Entry 8W5F (electron microscopy, 3.30 A resolution); this record covers chains L and H of the 4 polymer chains in the assembly.

# Chain L
Molecule: Light chain of Ab6
From: Mus musculus
Chain sequence (110 residues; row label = number of the first residue in the row):
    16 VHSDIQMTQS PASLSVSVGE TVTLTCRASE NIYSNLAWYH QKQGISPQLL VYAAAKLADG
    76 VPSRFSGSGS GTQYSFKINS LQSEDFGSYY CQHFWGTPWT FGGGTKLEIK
Disordered / not traced: 16-19, 123-125
Disulfides: Cys-41/Cys-106

# Chain H
Molecule: Heavy chain of Ab6
From: Mus musculus
Chain sequence (126 residues; each row starts with the number of its first residue):
    17 VHSQVQLQQP GTELVKPGAS VKLSCKASGY TFTSYSVHWV KQRPGQGLEW IGSINPNNDV
    77 AYFNEKFKTK ATLTVDRSSS TAYMQLSSLT FEDSAVYYCA RGGIHYTYDG YYFDYWGQGT
   137 TLTVSS
Disordered / not traced: 17-20, 141-142
Disulfides: Cys-41/Cys-115

# Interface between chain L and chain H
Residue-residue contacts (21):
  Asn-50(L) / Tyr-128(H)
  Tyr-54(L) / Phe-129(H)  hydrogen bond (side chain-backbone)
  Gln-56(L) / Gln-58(H)  hydrogen bond
  Ser-61(L) / Trp-132(H)
  Ser-61(L) / Gly-133(H)
  Pro-62(L) / Trp-132(H)
  Leu-64(L) / Phe-129(H)
  Leu-64(L) / Asp-130(H)
  Tyr-67(L) / Tyr-128(H)
  Asp-74(L) / Tyr-131(H)
  Tyr-105(L) / Leu-64(H)  hydrophobic
  Gln-107(L) / Phe-129(H)
  Phe-109(L) / Tyr-127(H)
  Phe-109(L) / Tyr-128(H)  hydrophobic
  Thr-112(L) / Trp-66(H)
  Pro-113(L) / Trp-66(H)
  Trp-114(L) / Trp-66(H)
  Trp-114(L) / Tyr-127(H)  hydrophobic
  Phe-116(L) / Leu-64(H)  hydrophobic
  Phe-116(L) / Trp-66(H)  hydrophobic
  Phe-116(L) / Trp-132(H)  hydrophobic
Interface residues without a listed pair, chain L (19 interface residues in all): Leu-51, Ala-52, Ile-60, Ala-68
Interface residues without a listed pair, chain H (19 interface residues in all): His-54, Val-56, Gln-62, Gly-63, Glu-65, Ser-69, Phe-79, Asn-80, Tyr-114

# Overview
The chain L/chain H interface involves 19 residues from each chain; the contacts include 2 hydrogen bonds.
Polar pairs include Tyr-54(L)/Phe-129(H) and Gln-56(L)/Gln-58(H).
Here chain L is Light chain of Ab6 and chain H is Heavy chain of Ab6, both from Mus musculus. Entry 8W5F
(Cryo-EM structure of Qb-Ab6) was determined by electron microscopy together with 8W5D, 8W5E, 8W5G, 8W5L,
8W5M, 8W5N and 8 further entries from the same study.
